PDB entry 6UPY | X-ray diffraction, 3.40 A resolution | chains R and B of the 13 polymer chains in the assembly

[Chain R]
Molecule: 9-nt RNA strand
Sequence (9 nucleotides; numbered 1 to 9; the number before each row is that of its first residue):
     1 AUCGAGAGG

[Chain B]
Molecule: DNA-directed RNA polymerase II subunit RPB2
Organism: Saccharomyces cerevisiae (strain ATCC 204508 / S288c)
Notes: EC 2.7.7.6
UniProtKB: P08518 (RPB2_YEAST); residue numbers follow UniProt; this construct covers 1-1224
Amino-acid sequence (1224 residues; numbered 1 to 1224; the number before each row is that of its first residue):
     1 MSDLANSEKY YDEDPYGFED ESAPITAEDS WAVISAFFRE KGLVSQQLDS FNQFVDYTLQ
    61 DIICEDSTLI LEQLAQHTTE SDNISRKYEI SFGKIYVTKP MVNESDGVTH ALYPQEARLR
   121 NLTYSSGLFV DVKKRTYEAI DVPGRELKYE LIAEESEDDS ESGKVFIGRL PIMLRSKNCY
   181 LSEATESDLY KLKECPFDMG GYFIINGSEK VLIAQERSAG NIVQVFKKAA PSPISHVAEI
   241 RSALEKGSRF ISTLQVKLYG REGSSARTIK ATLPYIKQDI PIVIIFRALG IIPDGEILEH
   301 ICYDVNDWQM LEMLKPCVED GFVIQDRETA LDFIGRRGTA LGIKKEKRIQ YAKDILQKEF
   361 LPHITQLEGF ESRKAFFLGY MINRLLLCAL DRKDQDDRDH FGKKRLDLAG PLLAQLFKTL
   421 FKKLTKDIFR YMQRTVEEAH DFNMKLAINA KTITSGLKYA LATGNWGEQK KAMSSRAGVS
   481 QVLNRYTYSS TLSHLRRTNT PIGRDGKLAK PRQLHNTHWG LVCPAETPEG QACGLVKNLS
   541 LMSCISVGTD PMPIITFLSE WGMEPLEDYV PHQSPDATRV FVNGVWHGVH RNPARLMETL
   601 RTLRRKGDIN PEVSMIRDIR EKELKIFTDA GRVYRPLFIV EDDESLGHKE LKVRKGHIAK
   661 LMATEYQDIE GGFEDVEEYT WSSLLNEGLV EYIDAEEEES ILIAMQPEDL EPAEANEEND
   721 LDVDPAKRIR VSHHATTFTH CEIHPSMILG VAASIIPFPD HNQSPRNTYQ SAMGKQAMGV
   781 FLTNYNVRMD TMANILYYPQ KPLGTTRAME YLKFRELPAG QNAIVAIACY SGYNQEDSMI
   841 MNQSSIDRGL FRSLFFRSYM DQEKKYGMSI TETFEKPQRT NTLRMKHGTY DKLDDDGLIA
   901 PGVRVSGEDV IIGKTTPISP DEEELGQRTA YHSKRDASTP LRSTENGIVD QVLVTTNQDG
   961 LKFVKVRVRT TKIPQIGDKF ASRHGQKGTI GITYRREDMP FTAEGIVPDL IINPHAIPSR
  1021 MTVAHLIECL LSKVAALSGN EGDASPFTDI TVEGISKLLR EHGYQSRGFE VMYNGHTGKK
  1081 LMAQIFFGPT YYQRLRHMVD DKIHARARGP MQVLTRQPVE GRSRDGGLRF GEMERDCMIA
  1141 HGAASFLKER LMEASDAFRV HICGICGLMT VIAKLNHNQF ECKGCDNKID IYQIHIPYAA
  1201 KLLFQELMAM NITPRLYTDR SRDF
Unresolved in the structure: 1-19, 72-87, 137-163, 336-344, 439-445, 503-508, 644-646, 669-675, 713-720, 920-929, 1222-1224

[Chain R / chain B interface]
Contacting residue pairs (11; chain R residue first):
  A1(R) - Arg1124(B)  salt bridge to the phosphate
  A5(R) - Gln481(B)  hydrogen bond to the sugar
  G6(R) - Gln481(B)  sugar contact
  A7(R) - Pro528(B)  phosphate contact
  A7(R) - Gln776(B)  hydrogen bond to the phosphate
  A7(R) - His1097(B)  sugar contact
  G8(R) - Gln776(B)  hydrogen bond to the phosphate
  G8(R) - Lys979(B)  hydrogen bond to the phosphate
  G8(R) - His1097(B)  sugar contact
  G9(R) - Lys979(B)  salt bridge to the phosphate
  G9(R) - Lys987(B)  salt bridge to the phosphate
Other interface residues (no listed pair), chain R (7 interface residues in all): G4
Other interface residues (no listed pair), chain B (11 interface residues in all): Thr463, Asn465, Ala477, Gly478

[Summary]
Chain R and chain B form an interface of 7 and 11 residues respectively, with 4 hydrogen bonds and 3 salt
bridges. Among the polar pairs are A5(R)-Gln481(B), A7(R)-Gln776(B) and G8(R)-Gln776(B).
Here chain R is a 9-nt RNA strand and chain B is DNA-directed RNA polymerase II subunit RPB2 (Saccharomyces
cerevisiae (strain ATCC 204508 / S288c)). Entry 6UPY (RNA polymerase II elongation complex with
5-guanidinohydantoin lesion in state 2E) was determined by X-ray diffraction, deposited together with 6UPX,
6UPZ, 6UQ0, 6UQ1, 6UQ2 and 6UQ3.
